Entry 7RIM (X-ray diffraction, 2.90 A resolution); this record covers chains R and B of the 13 polymer chains in the assembly.

== Chain R ==
Molecule: 9-nt RNA strand
Sequence (9 nucleotides; numbered 1 to 9; the number before each row is that of its first residue):
     1 AUCGAGAGG
Ion coordination: Mg2+: G9 (shared with 2 residues of chain A)

== Chain B ==
Protein: DNA-directed RNA polymerase II subunit RPB2
From: Saccharomyces cerevisiae (strain ATCC 204508 / S288c)
Notes: EC 2.7.7.6
Reference sequence: P08518 (RPB2_YEAST); residues 1-1224 here = UniProt positions 1-1224
Amino-acid sequence (1224 residues; each row starts with the number of its first residue):
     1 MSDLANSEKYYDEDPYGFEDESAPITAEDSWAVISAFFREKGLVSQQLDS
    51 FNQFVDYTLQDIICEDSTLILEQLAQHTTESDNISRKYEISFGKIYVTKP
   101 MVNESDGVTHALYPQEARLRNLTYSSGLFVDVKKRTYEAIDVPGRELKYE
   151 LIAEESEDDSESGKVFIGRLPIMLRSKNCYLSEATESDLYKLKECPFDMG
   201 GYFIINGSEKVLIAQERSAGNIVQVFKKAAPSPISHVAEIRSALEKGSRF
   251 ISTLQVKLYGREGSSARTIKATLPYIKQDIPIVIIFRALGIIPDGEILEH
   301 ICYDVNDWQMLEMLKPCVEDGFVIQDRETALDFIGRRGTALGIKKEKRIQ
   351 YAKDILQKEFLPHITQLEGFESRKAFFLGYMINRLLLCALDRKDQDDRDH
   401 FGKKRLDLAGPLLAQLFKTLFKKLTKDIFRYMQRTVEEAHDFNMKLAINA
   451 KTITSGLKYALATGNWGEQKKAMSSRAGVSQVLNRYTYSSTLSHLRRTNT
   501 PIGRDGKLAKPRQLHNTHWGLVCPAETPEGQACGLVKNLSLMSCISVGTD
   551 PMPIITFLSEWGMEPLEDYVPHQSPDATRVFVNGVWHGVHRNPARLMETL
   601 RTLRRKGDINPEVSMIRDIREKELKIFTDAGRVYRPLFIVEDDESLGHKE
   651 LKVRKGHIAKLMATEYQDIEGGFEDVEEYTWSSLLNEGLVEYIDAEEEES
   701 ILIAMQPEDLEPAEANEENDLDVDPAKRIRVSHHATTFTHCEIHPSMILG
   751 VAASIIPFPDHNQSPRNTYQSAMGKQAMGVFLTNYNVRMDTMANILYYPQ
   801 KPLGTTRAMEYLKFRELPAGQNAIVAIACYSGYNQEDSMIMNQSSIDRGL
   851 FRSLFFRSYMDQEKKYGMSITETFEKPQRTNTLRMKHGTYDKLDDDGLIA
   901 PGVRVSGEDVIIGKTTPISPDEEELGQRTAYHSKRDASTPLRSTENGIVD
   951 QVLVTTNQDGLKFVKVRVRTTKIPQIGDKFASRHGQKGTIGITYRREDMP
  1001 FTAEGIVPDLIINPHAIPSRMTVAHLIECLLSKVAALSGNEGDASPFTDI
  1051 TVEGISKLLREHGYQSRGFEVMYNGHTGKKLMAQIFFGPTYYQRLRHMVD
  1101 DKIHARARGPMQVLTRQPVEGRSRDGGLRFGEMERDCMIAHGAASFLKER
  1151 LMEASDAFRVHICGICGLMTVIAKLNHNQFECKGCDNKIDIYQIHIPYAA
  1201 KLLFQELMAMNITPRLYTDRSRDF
Disordered / not traced: 1-19, 76-85, 139-161, 338-344, 439-445, 644-646, 669-675, 715-720, 920-929, 1222-1224
Ion coordination: Zn2+: Cys1163, Cys1166, Cys1182, Cys1185

== How chain R and chain B interact ==
Contacting residue pairs (13; chain R residue first):
  A1(R) - Gln1112(B)  phosphate contact
  A1(R) - Arg1124(B)  salt bridge to the phosphate
  A5(R) - Gly478(B)  sugar contact
  A5(R) - Gln481(B)  hydrogen bond to the phosphate
  A5(R) - Arg504(B)  salt bridge to the phosphate
  G6(R) - Gln481(B)  phosphate contact
  A7(R) - Gln776(B)  hydrogen bond to the sugar
  A7(R) - His1097(B)  sugar contact
  G8(R) - Gln776(B)  sugar contact
  G8(R) - Lys979(B)  hydrogen bond to the phosphate
  G8(R) - His1097(B)  sugar contact
  G9(R) - Lys979(B)  salt bridge to the phosphate
  G9(R) - Lys987(B)  salt bridge to the phosphate
Other interface residues (no listed pair), chain R (7 interface residues in all): G4
Other interface residues (no listed pair), chain B (12 interface residues in all): Ala477, Pro528, Ala772

== Overview ==
The interface between chain R and chain B involves 7 residues on one side and 12 on the other, with 3 hydrogen
bonds and 4 salt bridges. Polar contacts include A7(R)-Gln776(B), A5(R)-Gln481(B) and G8(R)-Lys979(B).
Cys1163(B), Cys1166(B), Cys1182(B) and Cys1185(B) coordinate Zn2+.
Here chain R is a 9-nt RNA strand and chain B is DNA-directed RNA polymerase II subunit RPB2 (Saccharomyces
cerevisiae (strain ATCC 204508 / S288c)). Entry 7RIM (RNA polymerase II elongation complex with hairpin
polyamide Py-Im 1, scaffold 1) was determined by X-ray diffraction together with 7RIP, 7RIQ, 7RIW, 7RIX and
7RIY from the same study.
